PDB entry 7P6K | electron microscopy, 3.80 A resolution | chains C and D of the 9 polymer chains in the assembly

Chain C (and D):
Name: Volume-regulated anion channel subunit LRRC8A
Source organism: Mus musculus
Notes: chain D of this document is another copy of the same molecule, construct and numbering; everything in this record applies to it too
UniProt: Q80WG5 (LRC8A_MOUSE); residues 1-810 here = UniProt positions 1-810
Amino-acid sequence (810 residues; numbered 1 to 810; the number before each row is that of its first residue):
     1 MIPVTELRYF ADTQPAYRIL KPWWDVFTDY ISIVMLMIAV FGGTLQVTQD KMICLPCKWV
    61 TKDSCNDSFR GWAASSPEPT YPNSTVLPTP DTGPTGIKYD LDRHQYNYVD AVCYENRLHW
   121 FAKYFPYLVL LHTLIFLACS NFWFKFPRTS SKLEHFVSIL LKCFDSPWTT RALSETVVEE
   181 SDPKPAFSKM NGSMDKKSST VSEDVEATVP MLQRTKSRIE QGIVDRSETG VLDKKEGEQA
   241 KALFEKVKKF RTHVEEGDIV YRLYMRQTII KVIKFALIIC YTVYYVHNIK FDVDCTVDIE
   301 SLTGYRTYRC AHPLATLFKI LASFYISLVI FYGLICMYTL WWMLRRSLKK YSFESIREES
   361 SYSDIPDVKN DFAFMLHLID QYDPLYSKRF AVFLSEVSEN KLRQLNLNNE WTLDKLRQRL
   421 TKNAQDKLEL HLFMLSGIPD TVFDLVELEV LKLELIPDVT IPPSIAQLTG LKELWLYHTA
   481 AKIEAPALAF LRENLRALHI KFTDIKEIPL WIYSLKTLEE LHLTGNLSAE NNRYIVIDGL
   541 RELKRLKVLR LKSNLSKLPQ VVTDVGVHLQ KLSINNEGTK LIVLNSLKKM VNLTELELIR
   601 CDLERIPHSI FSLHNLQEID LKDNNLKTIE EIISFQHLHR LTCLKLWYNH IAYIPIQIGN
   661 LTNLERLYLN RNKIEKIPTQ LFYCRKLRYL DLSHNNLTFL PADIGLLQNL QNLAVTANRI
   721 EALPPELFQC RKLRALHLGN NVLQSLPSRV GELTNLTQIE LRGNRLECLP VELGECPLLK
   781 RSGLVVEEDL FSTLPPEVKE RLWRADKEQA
Unresolved in the structure: 1-14, 69-91, 177-229, 809-810
Disulfide bonds: C54-C310, C57-C65, C113-C295

How chain C and chain D interact:
Pairs across the interface - 97 pairs, chain C then chain D:
  V47(C) - L45(D)  hydrophobic
  V47(C) - Q49(D)
  K58(C) - P94(D)  hydrogen bond (side chain-backbone)
  Y99(C) - G96(D)  hydrogen bond (backbone-backbone)
  D100(C) - G96(D)
  D100(C) - K98(D)
  L101(C) - G96(D)
  D102(C) - Y99(D)
  D102(C) - Y106(D)  hydrogen bond
  R103(C) - R103(D)
  H104(C) - I53(D)
  H104(C) - C54(D)
  H104(C) - Y106(D)
  H104(C) - D110(D)  salt bridge
  Q105(C) - L55(D)
  Q105(C) - I97(D)
  Q105(C) - Y99(D)
  N107(C) - I53(D)
  Y108(C) - I53(D)
  Y108(C) - L55(D)  hydrophobic
  Y108(C) - R309(D)
  Y108(C) - A311(D)  hydrophobic
  A111(C) - I53(D)  hydrophobic
  A111(C) - F291(D)
  V112(C) - F291(D)  hydrophobic
  E115(C) - F291(D)
  E115(C) - T316(D)  hydrogen bond
  Y124(C) - T316(D)
  Y124(C) - L317(D)  hydrophobic
  Y124(C) - I320(D)
  Y127(C) - F41(D)  hydrophobic
  Y127(C) - L317(D)
  L131(C) - F324(D)  hydrophobic
  F142(C) - F27(D)  hydrophobic
  K145(C) - Y30(D)
  F146(C) - W23(D)  hydrophobic
  P147(C) - P22(D)
  P147(C) - W23(D)
  P147(C) - Y382(D)  hydrophobic
  R148(C) - D380(D)  hydrogen bond (side chain-backbone)
  R148(C) - Q381(D)
  R148(C) - Y382(D)
  R148(C) - P384(D)
  S151(C) - Y382(D)
  S151(C) - D383(D)
  E154(C) - R18(D)  salt bridge
  E154(C) - Y382(D)  hydrogen bond
  E154(C) - Y386(D)
  H155(C) - L385(D)
  E245(C) - T170(D)
  E245(C) - S174(D)
  K249(C) - L173(D)
  K249(C) - R389(D)
  E300(C) - I97(D)
  S301(C) - C65(D)
  S301(C) - D67(D)  hydrogen bond
  S301(C) - I97(D)
  S301(C) - Y99(D)  hydrogen bond (backbone-side chain)
  L302(C) - L55(D)  hydrophobic
  L302(C) - P56(D)
  L302(C) - I97(D)
  L302(C) - Y99(D)  hydrogen bond (backbone-side chain)
  L302(C) - R309(D)
  T303(C) - T95(D)
  T303(C) - G96(D)
  T303(C) - I97(D)
  G304(C) - P94(D)
  G304(C) - T95(D)
  G304(C) - I97(D)
  Y305(C) - P94(D)
  Y305(C) - T95(D)
  Y305(C) - G96(D)  hydrogen bond (side chain-backbone)
  F433(C) - P463(D)
  F433(C) - S464(D)
  F433(C) - A466(D)  hydrophobic
  F433(C) - Q467(D)
  M434(C) - S464(D)  hydrogen bond
  L455(C) - P463(D)  hydrophobic
  L455(C) - P486(D)  hydrophobic
  H478(C) - P486(D)
  H478(C) - A489(D)
  T503(C) - A485(D)
  K552(C) - E493(D)  salt bridge
  E577(C) - R492(D)  salt bridge
  E577(C) - K516(D)
  G578(C) - K544(D)
  R600(C) - K516(D)  hydrogen bond (side chain-backbone)
  R600(C) - R545(D)
  D623(C) - R545(D)  salt bridge
  H650(C) - N592(D)
  K673(C) - N592(D)
  N696(C) - R640(D)  hydrogen bond
  R719(C) - Q617(D)  hydrogen bond
  R719(C) - R640(D)  hydrogen bond (side chain-backbone)
  R719(C) - T642(D)
  R765(C) - E665(D)  salt bridge
  R765(C) - R688(D)
Also at the interface, not in a pair above, chain C (50 interface residues in all): H253, N554
Also at the interface, not in a pair above, chain D (69 interface residues in all): K21, V26, K58, S68, L101, N107, D292, C310, K388, T517

Overview:
50 residues of chain C face 69 of chain D across their interface, with 15 hydrogen bonds and 6 salt bridges.
Polar contacts include H104(C)-D110(D), E154(C)-R18(D) and K552(C)-E493(D).
Chain C and chain D are both Volume-regulated anion channel subunit LRRC8A (Mus musculus); the structure,
Structure of homomeric LRRC8A Volume-Regulated Anion Channel in complex with synthetic nanobody Sb5, was
determined by electron microscopy together with 7P5V, 7P5W, 7P5Y and 7P60 from the same study.
